3N5B - chains A and B; structure by X-ray diffraction, 1.90 A resolution.

== Chain A ==
Protein: Nitrogen regulatory protein P-II
UniProt: Q9L422 (Q9L422_ANASP); numbering as in UniProt (aligned over 1-112)
Amino-acid sequence (112 residues; row label = number of the first residue in the row):
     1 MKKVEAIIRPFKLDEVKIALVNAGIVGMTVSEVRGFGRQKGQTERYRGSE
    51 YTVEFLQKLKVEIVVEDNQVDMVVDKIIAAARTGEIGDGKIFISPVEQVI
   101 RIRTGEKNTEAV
Ligand contacts: ADP (adenosine-5'-diphosphate): Ile7, Gly27, Met28, Thr29, Gly35, Phe36, Gly37, Arg38, Gln39, Lys58, Glu62, Ile63, Val64, Glu85, Ile86, Gly87, Asp88, Gly89, Lys90, Phe92, Arg101, Arg103, Val112
From the paper describing this entry:
  - binding site for ADP: Arg38

== Chain B ==
Protein: Asr0485 protein
UniProt: Q8YZH5 (Q8YZH5_ANASP); residues 1-92 here = UniProt positions 1-92
Amino-acid sequence (112 residues; each row starts with the number of its first residue; numbers below 1 keep their minus sign (Met-19 is residue -19)):
   -19 MGSSHHHHHHSSGLVPRGSHMNPENSETYINHPTWGLLYRICMVDESQDL
    31 FTTLYAQRLFFLVGNDIKAIKFQPIGRTEARMLLENRLRNLRRNGQSQEY
    81 DQLQSVFQRTFQ
Not modelled in the structure: -19 to 5, 92
Differences from the reference sequence: expression tag (-19 to 0)

== How chain A and chain B interact ==
Pairs across the interface (19):
  Arg9(A) - Glu7(B)  salt bridge
  Pro10(A) - Glu7(B)
  Pro10(A) - Tyr9(B)
  Pro10(A) - Leu17(B)  hydrophobic
  Pro10(A) - Leu34(B)  hydrophobic
  Phe11(A) - Glu7(B)
  Phe11(A) - Tyr9(B)  hydrogen bond (backbone-side chain)
  Phe11(A) - Tyr19(B)
  Phe11(A) - Arg89(B)
  Lys12(A) - Arg89(B)
  Leu13(A) - Leu34(B)
  Glu15(A) - Arg89(B)  salt bridge
  Glu32(A) - Asn11(B)  hydrogen bond
  Glu32(A) - Leu17(B)
  Glu32(A) - Tyr35(B)  hydrogen bond
  Arg47(A) - Asp46(B)  salt bridge
  Gln57(A) - Tyr9(B)
  Leu59(A) - Leu17(B)  hydrophobic
  Leu59(A) - Tyr35(B)
Interface residues without a listed pair, chain A (14 interface residues in all): Asp14, Val30, Gln42, Tyr46
Interface residues without a listed pair, chain B (12 interface residues in all): Ser6, Gln37, Asn45
From the paper, about this interface:
  - interface residues, chain A: Phe36(A), Leu59(A)
  - interface residues, chain B: Leu34(B)

== In short ==
The interface between chain A and chain B involves 14 residues on one side and 12 on the other, with 3
hydrogen bonds and 3 salt bridges. Polar contacts include Arg9(A)-Glu7(B), Glu15(A)-Arg89(B) and
Arg47(A)-Asp46(B). Ligands of chain A: ADP. The paper reports a binding site for ADP at Arg38(A); interface
residues Phe36(A), Leu59(A) and Leu34(B).
Here chain A is Nitrogen regulatory protein P-II and chain B is Asr0485 protein. Entry 3N5B (The complex of
PII and PipX from Anabaena) was determined by X-ray diffraction.
